PDB entry 9FON | X-ray diffraction, 2.12 A resolution | chains A and B

[Chain A (and B)]
Molecule: Tryptophan 2,3-dioxygenase
Organism: Drosophila melanogaster
Notes: EC 1.13.11.11; chain B of this document is another copy of the same molecule, construct and numbering; everything in this record applies to it too
UniProt: P20351 (T23O_DROME); residue numbers follow UniProt; this construct covers 24-379
Amino-acid sequence (365 residues; each row starts with the number of its first residue):
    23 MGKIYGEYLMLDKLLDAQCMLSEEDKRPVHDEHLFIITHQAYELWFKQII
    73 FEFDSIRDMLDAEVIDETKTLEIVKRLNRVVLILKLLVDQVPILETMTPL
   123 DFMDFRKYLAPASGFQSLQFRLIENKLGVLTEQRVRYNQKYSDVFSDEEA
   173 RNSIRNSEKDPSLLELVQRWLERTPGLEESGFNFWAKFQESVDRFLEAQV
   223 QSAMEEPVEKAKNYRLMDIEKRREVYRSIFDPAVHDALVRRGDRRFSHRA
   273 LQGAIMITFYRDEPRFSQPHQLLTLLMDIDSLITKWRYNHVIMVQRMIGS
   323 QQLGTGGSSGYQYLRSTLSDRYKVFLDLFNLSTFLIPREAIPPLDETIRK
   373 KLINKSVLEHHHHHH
Not modelled in the structure: 23-24, 159-160, 367-387 (chain B: 23-24, 369-387)
Differences from the reference sequence: initiating methionine (23); expression tag (380-387)
Bound ions: heme Fe: H312 (together with A1IER)
Small-molecule neighbours:
  - A1IER ((R)-(7-chloranylimidazo[1,5-a]pyridin-5-yl)-(1-phenyl-1,2,3-triazol-4-yl)methanol): F57, H61, F124, R128, L131, A134, S135, G136, H312, I320, L325, T327
  - heme (HEM): F57, T60, H61, Y64, F68, L116, M119, F124, S135, G136, F137, S139, F142, R143, E146, W308, R309, H312, M315, V316, M319, I320, G332, Y335, L336, T339
Swiss-Prot annotation at these positions:
  - binding site (substrate): F57 to H61, R128, T327
  - binding site (heme): H312
  - mutagenesis: D123 (D123A: Strongly reduced enzyme activity), Y236 (Y236F: Strongly reduced enzyme activity), R309 (R309A: Strongly reduced enzyme activity), Y335 (Y335F: Strongly reduced enzyme activity)

[Chain A / chain B interface]
Pairs across the interface (95; chain A residue first):
  T120(A) with R283(B)
  P121(A) with R283(B); S354(B); L357(B), hydrophobic
  L122(A) with F281(B); L357(B), hydrophobic; I358(B); R360(B), hydrogen bond (backbone-side chain); I363(B), hydrophobic
  D123(A) with R360(B), salt bridge
  M125(A) with L357(B), hydrophobic; I358(B); P359(B)
  D126(A) with R360(B), salt bridge
  F217(A) with L325(B), hydrophobic
  Q221(A) with L325(B)
  Y236(A) with T327(B); G328(B)
  D240(A) with Q324(B); L325(B); G326(B), hydrogen bond (side chain-backbone); T327(B); G328(B), hydrogen bond (side chain-backbone)
  K243(A) with G329(B)
  R244(A) with Q323(B), hydrogen bond (side chain-backbone); Q324(B); L325(B)
  V247(A) with Q323(B)
  F281(A) with L122(B)
  R283(A) with T120(B); P121(B)
  M299(A) with R318(B)
  D300(A) with R318(B), salt bridge
  S303(A) with Y310(B)
  T306(A) with Y310(B)
  K307(A) with Y310(B); N311(B)
  Y310(A) with S303(B); T306(B); K345(B), hydrogen bond
  N311(A) with K307(B)
  Q317(A) with F351(B); N352(B), hydrogen bond
  R318(A) with M299(B); S354(B), hydrogen bond (backbone-side chain)
  M319(A) with S354(B)
  G321(A) with S354(B); T355(B)
  S322(A) with N352(B), hydrogen bond (backbone-side chain); T355(B), hydrogen bond (backbone-side chain)
  Q323(A) with R244(B), hydrogen bond (backbone-side chain); V247(B); T355(B)
  Q324(A) with D240(B); R244(B); S354(B), hydrogen bond (side chain-backbone); T355(B), hydrogen bond (side chain-backbone); L357(B), hydrogen bond (side chain-backbone)
  L325(A) with D240(B); R244(B)
  G326(A) with Y236(B); D240(B), hydrogen bond (backbone-side chain)
  T327(A) with Y236(B); D240(B)
  G328(A) with Y236(B); M239(B); D240(B), hydrogen bond (backbone-side chain)
  G329(A) with K243(B)
  R337(A) with D342(B), salt bridge
  K345(A) with Y310(B), hydrogen bond
  F351(A) with Q317(B)
  N352(A) with Q317(B), hydrogen bond; G321(B); S322(B), hydrogen bond
  S354(A) with P121(B); Q317(B); R318(B), hydrogen bond (side chain-backbone); M319(B); G321(B); Q324(B), hydrogen bond (backbone-side chain)
  T355(A) with G321(B); S322(B), hydrogen bond (side chain-backbone); Q323(B); Q324(B), hydrogen bond (backbone-side chain)
  L357(A) with P121(B), hydrophobic; L122(B), hydrophobic; M125(B), hydrophobic; Q324(B), hydrogen bond (backbone-side chain)
  I358(A) with L122(B); M125(B)
  P359(A) with M125(B)
  R360(A) with L122(B), hydrogen bond (side chain-backbone); D123(B), salt bridge; D126(B), salt bridge
  I363(A) with L122(B), hydrophobic
Other interface residues (no listed pair), chain A (49 interface residues in all): M239, D284, I320, F356
Other interface residues (no listed pair), chain B (47 interface residues in all): D284, D300, I320, F356

[Overview]
Chain A and chain B form an interface of 49 and 47 residues respectively, with 24 hydrogen bonds and 6 salt
bridges. Polar pairs include D123(A)-R360(B), D126(A)-R360(B) and D300(A)-R318(B). Bound to chain A: heme and
compound A1IER.
Chain A and chain B are both Tryptophan 2,3-dioxygenase (Drosophila melanogaster); the structure, Cocrystal
structure of Drosophila melanogaster TDO with a bound compound, was determined by X-ray diffraction (same
publication as 9FOZ).
